PDB entry 6Q1U | X-ray diffraction, 2.35 A resolution | chains A and C

# Chain A
Protein: Plasminogen
Source organism: Homo sapiens
Notes: EC 3.4.21.7
UniProtKB: P00747 (PLMN_HUMAN); residues 543-791 here correspond to UniProt positions 562-810 (UniProt number = residue number + 19)
Sequence (249 residues; row label = number of the first residue in the row):
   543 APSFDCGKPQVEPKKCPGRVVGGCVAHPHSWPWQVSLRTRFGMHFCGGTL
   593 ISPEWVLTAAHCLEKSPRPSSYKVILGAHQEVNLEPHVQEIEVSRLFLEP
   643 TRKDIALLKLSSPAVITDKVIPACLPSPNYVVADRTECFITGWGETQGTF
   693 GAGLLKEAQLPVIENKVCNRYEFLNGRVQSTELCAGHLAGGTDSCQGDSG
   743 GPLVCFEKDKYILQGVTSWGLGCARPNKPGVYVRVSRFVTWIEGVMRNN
Unresolved in the structure: 543-545, 560-561
Disulfides: Cys548-Cys666, Cys558-Cys566, Cys588-Cys604, Cys680-Cys747, Cys710-Cys726, Cys737-Cys765
Curated features (UniProtKB/Swiss-Prot):
  - active site (Charge relay system): His603, Asp646, Ser741
  - site: Arg561, Val562 (Cleavage)
  - modified residue (Phosphoserine): Ser578, Ser669

# Chain C
Protein: Gly-arg-ala-tyr-lys-ser-lys-pro-pro-ile-ala-phe-pro-asp
Sequence (14 residues; each row starts with the number of its first residue):
     1 GRAYKSKPPIAFPD
Covalently attached groups: covalent link Gly1-Asp14; 1-methyl-1H-1,2,3-triazole (WMH) linked to Ala3, Ala11
Residues lining bound ligands: 1-methyl-1H-1,2,3-triazole (WMH): Gly1, Arg2, Pro9, Ile10

# Interface between chain A and chain C
Residue-residue contacts - 34 pairs, chain A then chain C:
  Phe587(A) with Ser6(C); Lys7(C), hydrogen bond (backbone-backbone)
  Cys588(A) with Ser6(C)
  His603(A) with Tyr4(C); Lys5(C); Ser6(C)
  Asp646(A) with Tyr4(C)
  Arg719(A) with Asp14(C), hydrogen bond (side chain-backbone)
  Asp735(A) with Lys5(C), salt bridge
  Ser736(A) with Lys5(C), hydrogen bond
  Cys737(A) with Lys5(C)
  Gln738(A) with Lys5(C); Ser6(C); Lys7(C); Pro9(C)
  Gly739(A) with Lys5(C), hydrogen bond (backbone-backbone); Ser6(C); Lys7(C)
  Asp740(A) with Lys5(C), hydrogen bond (backbone-backbone)
  Ser741(A) with Lys5(C), hydrogen bond (backbone-backbone); Ser6(C), hydrogen bond (side chain-backbone)
  Ser760(A) with Tyr4(C); Lys5(C), hydrogen bond (backbone-backbone)
  Trp761(A) with Arg2(C); Ala3(C); Tyr4(C); Lys5(C), hydrogen bond (backbone-side chain)
  Gly762(A) with Gly1(C); Arg2(C); Ala3(C), hydrogen bond (backbone-backbone); Lys5(C)
  Leu763(A) with Gly1(C); Arg2(C)
  Gly772(A) with Lys5(C)
Other interface residues (no listed pair), chain A (24 interface residues in all): His586, Cys604, Glu606, Glu623, Thr759, Gly764, Val773
Other interface residues (no listed pair), chain C (10 interface residues in all): Ile10

# In short
24 residues of chain A face 10 of chain C across their interface; the contacts include 10 hydrogen bonds and 1
salt bridge. Polar pairs include Asp735(A)-Lys5(C), Arg719(A)-Asp14(C) and Ser736(A)-Lys5(C).
1-methyl-1H-1,2,3-triazole is covalently linked to Ala11(C). UniProt lists 3 active-site residues on chain A.
Chain A is Plasminogen (Homo sapiens) and chain C is Gly-arg-ala-tyr-lys-ser-lys-pro-pro-ile-ala-phe-pro-asp;
the structure, Structure of plasmin and peptide complex, was determined by X-ray diffraction together with
6U22 and 6VXY from the same study.
